Entry 1RUR (X-ray diffraction, 1.50 A resolution); this record covers chains L and H.

== Chain L ==
Protein: immunoglobulin 13G5, light chain
Organism: Mus musculus
Notes: fragment: fab
UniProtKB: Q5XKG4 (Q5XKG4_MOUSE); the construct lacks a stretch of the UniProt sequence, so the offset changes along the chain: 1-27 = UniProt 16-42; 28-212 = UniProt 48-232
Chain sequence (217 residues; row label = number of the first residue in the row; a row labelled like 27A-27E holds insertion residues (27A, then the next letters in order)):
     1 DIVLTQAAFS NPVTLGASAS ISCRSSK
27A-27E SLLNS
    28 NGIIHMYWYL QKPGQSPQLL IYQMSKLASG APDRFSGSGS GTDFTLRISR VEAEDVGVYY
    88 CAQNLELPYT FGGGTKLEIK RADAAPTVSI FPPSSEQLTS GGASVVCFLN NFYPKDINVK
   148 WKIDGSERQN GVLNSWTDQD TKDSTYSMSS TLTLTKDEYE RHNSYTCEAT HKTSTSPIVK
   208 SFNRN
Disulfide bonds: Cys23-Cys88, Cys134-Cys194
Ion coordination: Zn2+ site 1: Asn138 (shared with His172(H) of chain H); Zn2+ site 2: Glu185, His189

== Chain H ==
Protein: immunoglobulin 13G5, heavy chain
Organism: Mus musculus
Notes: fragment: fab
UniProtKB: P01869 (IGH1M_MOUSE); the construct has insertions or renumbered stretches relative to UniProt, so the offset changes along the chain: 114-130 = UniProt 1-17; 133-154 = UniProt 18-39; 162-169 = UniProt 42-49; 171-180 = UniProt 50-59; 4 more segments
Chain sequence (218 residues; row label = number of the first residue in the row; note: 15 numbers in that range are skipped by the numbering (no residue carries them; nothing is unmodelled there); a row labelled like 82A-82C holds insertion residues (82A, then the next letters in order)):
     1 EVQLEESGPE LVRPGTSVKI SCKASGYTFT NYWLGWVKQR PGHGFEWIGD IY
   52A P
    53 GGVYTTNNEK FRGKAILTAD TSSSTAYMQL
82A-82C SSL
    83 TSEDSAVYFC ARAGGYYT
100A-100B GG
   101 DYWGQGTSVT VSSAKTTPPS VYPLAPGSAA
   133 QTNSMVTLGC LVKGYFPEPV TV
   156 TW
   162 NSGSLSSG
   171 VHTFPAVLQS
   183 DLYTLSSSVT VPSS
   198 TWP
   202 SETVT
   208 CNVAHPASST KVDKKI
   226 VP
Disulfide bonds: Cys22-Cys92, Cys142-Cys208
Ion coordination: Zn2+: His172 (shared with Asn138(L) of chain L)
Swiss-Prot annotation at these positions:
  - region: Val226, Pro227 (Hinge)

== Interface between chain L and chain H ==
Contacting residue pairs - 69 pairs, chain L then chain H:
  Ile30(L) - Tyr98(H)  hydrophobic
  His32(L) - Tyr99(H)
  Tyr34(L) - Tyr99(H)  hydrogen bond (side chain-backbone)
  Tyr34(L) - Thr100(H)
  Tyr34(L) - Gly100A(H)
  Tyr36(L) - Gly100A(H)
  Tyr36(L) - Gly100B(H)  hydrogen bond (side chain-backbone)
  Tyr36(L) - Trp103(H)  hydrophobic
  Gln38(L) - Gln39(H)  hydrogen bond
  Gln38(L) - Phe45(H)
  Gln38(L) - Phe91(H)
  Ser43(L) - Phe91(H)
  Ser43(L) - Trp103(H)
  Ser43(L) - Gly104(H)  hydrogen bond (side chain-backbone)
  Ser43(L) - Gln105(H)
  Pro44(L) - Phe45(H)  hydrophobic
  Pro44(L) - Trp103(H)
  Leu46(L) - Thr100(H)
  Leu46(L) - Gly100B(H)
  Tyr49(L) - Thr100(H)
  Gln50(L) - Tyr98(H)  hydrogen bond (side chain-backbone)
  Gln50(L) - Tyr99(H)  hydrogen bond (side chain-backbone)
  Tyr87(L) - Gln39(H)
  Tyr87(L) - Gly44(H)
  Tyr87(L) - Phe45(H)  hydrophobic
  Asn91(L) - Tyr99(H)
  Leu94(L) - Trp47(H)  hydrophobic
  Pro95(L) - Asn60(H)
  Tyr96(L) - Trp47(H)
  Tyr96(L) - Asp50(H)
  Phe98(L) - Phe45(H)
  Ser116(L) - Thr139(H)
  Phe118(L) - Leu124(H)
  Phe118(L) - Ala125(H)
  Phe118(L) - Pro126(H)
  Phe118(L) - Thr139(H)
  Ser121(L) - Tyr122(H)
  Ser121(L) - Pro123(H)
  Glu123(L) - Tyr122(H)
  Glu123(L) - Lys221(H)  salt bridge
  Gln124(L) - Tyr122(H)
  Gln124(L) - Lys145(H)
  Ser127(L) - Tyr122(H)
  Ser131(L) - Leu143(H)
  Ser131(L) - Lys145(H)
  Val133(L) - Leu124(H)  hydrophobic
  Phe135(L) - Leu124(H)  hydrophobic
  Phe135(L) - Phe174(H)  hydrophobic
  Phe135(L) - Ser188(H)
  Phe135(L) - Ser189(H)
  Phe135(L) - Ser190(H)
  Asn137(L) - His172(H)
  Asn137(L) - Phe174(H)
  Asn137(L) - Ser190(H)  hydrogen bond
  Asn138(L) - His172(H)  hydrogen bond
  Leu160(L) - Val177(H)  hydrophobic
  Leu160(L) - Gln179(H)
  Asn161(L) - Val177(H)
  Ser162(L) - Phe174(H)
  Ser162(L) - Pro175(H)  hydrogen bond (side chain-backbone)
  Trp163(L) - Pro175(H)
  Thr164(L) - Phe174(H)
  Ser174(L) - His172(H)
  Ser174(L) - Phe174(H)
  Met175(L) - Phe174(H)
  Ser176(L) - Phe174(H)
  Ser176(L) - Ser188(H)
  Thr180(L) - Lys145(H)
  Phe209(L) - Ser128(H)
Also at the interface, not in a pair above, chain L (43 interface residues in all): Asn28, Gln42, Ile117, Asp167, Thr178, Ser208
Also at the interface, not in a pair above, chain H (45 interface residues in all): Val37, His43, Glu46, Thr58, Asn59, Asp101, Gly106, Ala129, Gln133, Leu140, Gly141, Thr173

== Summary ==
Chain L and chain H form an interface of 43 and 45 residues respectively; the contacts include 9 hydrogen
bonds and 1 salt bridge. Polar contacts include Glu123(L)-Lys221(H), Tyr34(L)-Tyr99(H) and
Tyr36(L)-Gly100B(H). The Zn2+ site is built by His172(H) and Asn138(L).
Chain L is immunoglobulin 13G5, light chain and chain H is immunoglobulin 13G5, heavy chain, both from Mus
musculus; the structure, Crystal Structure (I) of native Diels-Alder antibody 13G5 Fab at pH 8.0 with a data
set ..., was determined by X-ray diffraction together with 1RU9, 1RUA, 1RUK, 1RUL, 1RUM, 1RUP and 1RUQ from
the same study.
